PDB entry 1GEW | X-ray diffraction, 2.00 A resolution | chain A

[Chain A]
Name: Histidinol-phosphate aminotransferase
From: Escherichia coli
Notes: EC 2.6.1.9
Reference sequence: P06986 (HIS8_ECOLI); numbering as in UniProt (aligned over 1-356)
Sequence (356 residues; numbered 1 to 356; the number before each row is that of its first residue):
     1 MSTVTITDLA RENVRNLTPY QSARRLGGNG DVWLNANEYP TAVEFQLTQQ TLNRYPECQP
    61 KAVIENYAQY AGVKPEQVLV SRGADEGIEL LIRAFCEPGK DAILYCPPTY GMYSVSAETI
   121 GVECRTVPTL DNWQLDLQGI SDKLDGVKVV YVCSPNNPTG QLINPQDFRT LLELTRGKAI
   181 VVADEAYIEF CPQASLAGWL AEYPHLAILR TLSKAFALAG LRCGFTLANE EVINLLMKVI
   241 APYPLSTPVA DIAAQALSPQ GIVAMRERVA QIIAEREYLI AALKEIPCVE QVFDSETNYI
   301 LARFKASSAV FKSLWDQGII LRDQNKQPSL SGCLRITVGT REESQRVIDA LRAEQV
Unresolved in the structure: 1-4, 18-31, 352-356
Covalently attached groups: pyridoxal phosphate (PLP) linked to Lys214
Residues lining bound ligands: pyridoxal phosphate (PLP): Tyr55, Gly83, Ala84, Asp85, Tyr110, Tyr113, Cys153, Asn157, Asp184, Ala186, Tyr187, Thr211, Ser213, Arg222, Cys223
Curated features (UniProtKB/Swiss-Prot):
  - modified residue: Lys214 (N6-(pyridoxal phosphate)lysine)

[Summary]
Covalently linked pyridoxal phosphate: at Lys214.
Chain A is Histidinol-phosphate aminotransferase (Escherichia coli); the structure, Crystal structure of
histidinol-phosphate aminotransferase complexed with pyridoxal 5'-phosphate, was determined by X-ray
diffraction, deposited together with 1GEX and 1GEY.
